PDB entry 2CMG | X-ray diffraction, 2.00 A resolution | chains A and B

== Chain A (and B) ==
Name: Spermidine synthase
Source organism: Helicobacter pylori
Notes: EC 2.5.1.16; chain B of this document is another copy of the same molecule, construct and numbering; everything in this record applies to it too
UniProt: O25503 (SPEE_HELPY); numbering as in UniProt (aligned over 1-262)
Sequence (262 residues; numbered 1 to 262; the number before each row is that of its first residue):
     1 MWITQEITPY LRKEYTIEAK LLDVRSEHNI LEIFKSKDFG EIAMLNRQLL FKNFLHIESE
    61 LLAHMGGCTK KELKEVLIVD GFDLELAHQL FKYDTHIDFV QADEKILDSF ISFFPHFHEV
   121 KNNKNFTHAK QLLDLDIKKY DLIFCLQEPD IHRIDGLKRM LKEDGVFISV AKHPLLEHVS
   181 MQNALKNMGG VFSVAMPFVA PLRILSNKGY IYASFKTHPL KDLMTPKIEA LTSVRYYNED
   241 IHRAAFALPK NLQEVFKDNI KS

== Chain A / chain B interface ==
Residue-residue contacts - 64 pairs, chain A then chain B:
  Thr8(A) - Asp38(B)  hydrogen bond
  Tyr10(A) - Glu14(B)
  Tyr10(A) - Tyr15(B)
  Tyr10(A) - Thr16(B)  hydrogen bond (backbone-backbone)
  Tyr10(A) - Asp38(B)
  Leu11(A) - Glu14(B)
  Leu11(A) - Tyr15(B)  hydrophobic
  Arg12(A) - Lys13(B)
  Arg12(A) - Glu14(B)  hydrogen bond (backbone-backbone)
  Lys13(A) - Arg12(B)
  Lys13(A) - Lys13(B)
  Glu14(A) - Tyr10(B)
  Glu14(A) - Leu11(B)
  Glu14(A) - Arg12(B)  hydrogen bond (backbone-backbone)
  Glu14(A) - Glu14(B)
  Tyr15(A) - Tyr10(B)
  Tyr15(A) - Leu11(B)  hydrophobic
  Thr16(A) - Tyr10(B)  hydrogen bond (backbone-backbone)
  Asp38(A) - Thr8(B)  hydrogen bond
  Asp38(A) - Tyr10(B)
  His173(A) - Leu202(B)
  His173(A) - Ile204(B)
  Leu175(A) - Leu202(B)
  Val199(A) - Leu202(B)  hydrophobic
  Leu202(A) - His173(B)
  Leu202(A) - Leu175(B)
  Leu202(A) - Ala247(B)
  Leu202(A) - Pro249(B)
  Arg203(A) - Ile204(B)
  Ile204(A) - His173(B)
  Ile204(A) - Arg203(B)
  Ile204(A) - Ile204(B)
  Leu205(A) - Ile7(B)  hydrophobic
  Leu205(A) - Leu11(B)  hydrophobic
  Val234(A) - Lys250(B)  hydrogen bond (backbone-side chain)
  Arg235(A) - Lys250(B)
  Arg235(A) - Asn251(B)  hydrogen bond (backbone-backbone)
  Tyr236(A) - Pro249(B)  hydrophobic
  Tyr236(A) - Lys250(B)  hydrogen bond (backbone-backbone)
  Asn238(A) - Leu248(B)  hydrogen bond (side chain-backbone)
  Asn238(A) - Pro249(B)
  Asn238(A) - Lys250(B)
  Asp240(A) - Ala247(B)
  Asp240(A) - Gln253(B)
  Ile241(A) - Leu248(B)
  Ile241(A) - Pro249(B)
  Ala244(A) - Ala244(B)  hydrophobic
  Ala244(A) - Ala247(B)  hydrophobic
  Ala247(A) - Leu202(B)
  Ala247(A) - Asp240(B)
  Ala247(A) - Ala244(B)  hydrophobic
  Leu248(A) - Asn238(B)  hydrogen bond (backbone-side chain)
  Leu248(A) - Ile241(B)
  Pro249(A) - Tyr236(B)
  Pro249(A) - Asn238(B)
  Pro249(A) - Ile241(B)
  Lys250(A) - Val234(B)
  Lys250(A) - Arg235(B)
  Lys250(A) - Tyr236(B)  hydrogen bond (backbone-backbone)
  Lys250(A) - Tyr237(B)
  Lys250(A) - Asn238(B)
  Asn251(A) - Arg235(B)  hydrogen bond (backbone-backbone)
  Gln253(A) - Asn238(B)  hydrogen bond
  Gln253(A) - Asp240(B)
Other interface residues (no listed pair), chain A (36 interface residues in all): Pro9, Lys37, Phe39, Leu176, Ser206, Asn207, Tyr237
Other interface residues (no listed pair), chain B (37 interface residues in all): Lys37, Phe39, Phe54, Pro174, Leu176, Leu205, Ser206, Leu252

== In short ==
The interface between chain A and chain B involves 36 residues on one side and 37 on the other; the contacts
include 14 hydrogen bonds. Polar contacts include Thr8(A)-Asp38(B), Val234(A)-Lys250(B) and
Asn238(A)-Leu248(B).
Both chains are Spermidine synthase (Helicobacter pylori). Entry 2CMG (Crystal Structure of Spermidine
Synthase from Helicobacter Pylori) was determined by X-ray diffraction together with 2CMH from the same study.
